2NVQ - chains A and I of the 13 polymer chains in the assembly; structure by X-ray diffraction, 2.90 A resolution.

# Chain A
Protein: DNA-directed RNA polymerase II largest subunit
Organism: Saccharomyces cerevisiae
Notes: EC 2.7.7.6
UniProtKB: P04050 (RPB1_YEAST); residue numbers follow UniProt; this construct covers 1-1733
Chain sequence (1733 residues; each row starts with the number of its first residue):
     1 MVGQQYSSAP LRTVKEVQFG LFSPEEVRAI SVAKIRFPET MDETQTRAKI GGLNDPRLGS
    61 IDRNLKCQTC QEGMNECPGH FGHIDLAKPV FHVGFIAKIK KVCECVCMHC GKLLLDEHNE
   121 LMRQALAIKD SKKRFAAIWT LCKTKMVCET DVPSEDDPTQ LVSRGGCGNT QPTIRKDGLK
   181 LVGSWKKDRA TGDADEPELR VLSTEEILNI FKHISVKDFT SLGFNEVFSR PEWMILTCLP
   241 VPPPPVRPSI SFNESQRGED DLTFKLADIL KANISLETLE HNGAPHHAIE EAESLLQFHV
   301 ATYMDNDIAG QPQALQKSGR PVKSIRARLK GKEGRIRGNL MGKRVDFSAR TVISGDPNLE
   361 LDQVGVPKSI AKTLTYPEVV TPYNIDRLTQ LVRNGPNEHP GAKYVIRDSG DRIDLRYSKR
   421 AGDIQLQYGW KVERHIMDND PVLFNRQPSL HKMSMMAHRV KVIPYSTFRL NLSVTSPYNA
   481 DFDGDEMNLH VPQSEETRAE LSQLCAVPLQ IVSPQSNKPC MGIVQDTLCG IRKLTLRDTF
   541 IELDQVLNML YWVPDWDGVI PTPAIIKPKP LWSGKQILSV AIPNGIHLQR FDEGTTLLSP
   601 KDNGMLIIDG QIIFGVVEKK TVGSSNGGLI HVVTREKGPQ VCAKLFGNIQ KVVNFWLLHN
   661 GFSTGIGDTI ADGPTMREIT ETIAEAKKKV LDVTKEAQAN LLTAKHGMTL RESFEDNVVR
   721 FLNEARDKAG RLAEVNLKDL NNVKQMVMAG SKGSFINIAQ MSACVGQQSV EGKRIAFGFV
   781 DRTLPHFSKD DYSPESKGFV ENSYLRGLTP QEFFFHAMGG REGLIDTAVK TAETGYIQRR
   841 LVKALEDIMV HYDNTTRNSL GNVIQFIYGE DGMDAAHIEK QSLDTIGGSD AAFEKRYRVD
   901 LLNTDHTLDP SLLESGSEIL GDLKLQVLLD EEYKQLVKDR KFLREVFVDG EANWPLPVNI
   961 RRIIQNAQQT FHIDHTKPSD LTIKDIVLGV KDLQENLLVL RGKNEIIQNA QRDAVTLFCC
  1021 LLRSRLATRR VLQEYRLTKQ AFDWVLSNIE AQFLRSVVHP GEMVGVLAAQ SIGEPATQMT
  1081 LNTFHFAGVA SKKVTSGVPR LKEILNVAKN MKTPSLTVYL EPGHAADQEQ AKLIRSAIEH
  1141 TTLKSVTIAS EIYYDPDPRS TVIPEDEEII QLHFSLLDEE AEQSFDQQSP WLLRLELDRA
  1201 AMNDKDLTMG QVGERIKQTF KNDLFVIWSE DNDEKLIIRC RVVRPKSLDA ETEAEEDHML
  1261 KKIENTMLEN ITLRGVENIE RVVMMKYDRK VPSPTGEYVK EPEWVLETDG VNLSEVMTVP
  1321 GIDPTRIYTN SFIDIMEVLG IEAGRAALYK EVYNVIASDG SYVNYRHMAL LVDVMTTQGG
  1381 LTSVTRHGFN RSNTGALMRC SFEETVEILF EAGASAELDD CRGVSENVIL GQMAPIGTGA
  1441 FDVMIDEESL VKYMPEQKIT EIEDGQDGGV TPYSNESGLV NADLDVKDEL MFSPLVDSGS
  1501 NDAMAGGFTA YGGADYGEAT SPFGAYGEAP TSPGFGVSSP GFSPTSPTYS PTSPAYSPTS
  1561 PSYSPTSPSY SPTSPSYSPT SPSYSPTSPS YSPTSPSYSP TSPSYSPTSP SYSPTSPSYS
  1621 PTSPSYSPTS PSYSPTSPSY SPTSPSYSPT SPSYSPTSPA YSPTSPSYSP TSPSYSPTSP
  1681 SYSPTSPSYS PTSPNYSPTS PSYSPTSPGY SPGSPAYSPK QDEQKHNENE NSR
Not modelled in the structure: 1-2, 155-160, 187-198, 1177-1186, 1244-1253, 1446-1733
Curated features (UniProtKB/Swiss-Prot):
  - region: Pro-248 to Asp-260 (Lid loop), Asn-306 to Lys-323 (Rudder loop), Pro-810 to Glu-822 (Bridging helix)
  - binding site (Zn(2+)): Cys-67, Cys-70, Cys-77, His-80, Cys-107, Cys-110, Cys-148, Cys-167
  - binding site (Mg(2+)): Asp-481, Asp-483, Asp-485
  - modified residue: Thr-1471 (Phosphothreonine)
  - cross-link (Glycyl lysine isopeptide (Lys-Gly)): Lys-695 (interchain with G-Cter in ubiquitin), Lys-1246 (interchain with G-Cter in ubiquitin), Lys-1350 (interchain with G-Cter in ubiquitin)
  - natural variant: Ser-1653 to Pro-1659 (deletion: In strain: A364A)
  - mutagenesis: Lys-1246 (K1246R: Impairs ubiquitination during transcription stress)
Metal / ion sites: Zn2+ site 1: Cys-67, Cys-70, Cys-77, His-80; Zn2+ site 2: Cys-107, Cys-110, Cys-148, Cys-167; Mg2+: Asp-483, Asp-485
Residues lining bound ligands: deoxyuridine-5'-triphosphate (DUT): Arg-446, Asp-481, Asp-483, Asp-485, Lys-752
From the paper describing this entry:
  - catalytic residues: His-1085 (proposed by the authors, not directly observed)
  - mutagenesis - R446A: abolished growth

# Chain I
Protein: DNA-directed RNA polymerase II subunit 9
Organism: Saccharomyces cerevisiae
Notes: EC 2.7.7.6
UniProtKB: P27999 (RPB9_YEAST); numbering as in UniProt (aligned over 1-122)
Chain sequence (122 residues; numbered 1 to 122; the number before each row is that of its first residue):
     1 MTTFRFCRDC NNMLYPREDK ENNRLLFECR TCSYVEEAGS PLVYRHELIT NIGETAGVVQ
    61 DIGSDPTLPR SDRECPKCHS RENVFFQSQQ RRKDTSMVLF FVCLSCSHIF TSDQKNKRTQ
   121 FS
Not modelled in the structure: 1, 121-122
Curated features (UniProtKB/Swiss-Prot):
  - zinc finger: Cys-7 to Cys-32 (C4-type), Ser-71 to Thr-111 (TFIIS-type)
  - binding site (Zn(2+)): Cys-7, Cys-10, Cys-29, Cys-32, Cys-75, Cys-78, Cys-103, Cys-106
  - modified residue: Ser-40 (Phosphoserine)
Metal / ion sites: Zn2+ site 1: Cys-7, Cys-10, Cys-29, Cys-32; Zn2+ site 2: Cys-75, Cys-78, Cys-103, Cys-106

# Interface between chain A and chain I
Residue-residue contacts - 62 pairs, chain A then chain I:
  Ala-697(A) / Met-97(I)
  Gln-698(A) / Met-97(I)
  Gln-698(A) / Val-98(I)
  Gln-698(A) / Leu-99(I)
  Gln-698(A) / Ser-112(I)  hydrogen bond (backbone-side chain)
  Ala-699(A) / Ser-112(I)
  Ala-699(A) / Gln-114(I)  hydrogen bond (backbone-backbone)
  Asn-700(A) / Ser-96(I)
  Asn-700(A) / Val-98(I)
  Asn-700(A) / Asp-113(I)
  Asn-700(A) / Lys-115(I)
  Asn-700(A) / Asn-116(I)  hydrogen bond
  Leu-701(A) / Gln-114(I)
  Thr-709(A) / Lys-93(I)
  Thr-709(A) / Asp-94(I)
  Arg-711(A) / Gln-87(I)  hydrogen bond
  Arg-711(A) / Lys-93(I)
  Arg-711(A) / Thr-95(I)  hydrogen bond (side chain-backbone)
  Arg-711(A) / Ser-96(I)  hydrogen bond (side chain-backbone)
  Arg-711(A) / Met-97(I)
  Phe-714(A) / Met-97(I)  hydrophobic
  Asp-781(A) / Arg-91(I)  salt bridge
  Arg-782(A) / Thr-67(I)
  Ser-788(A) / Thr-67(I)
  Ser-788(A) / Pro-69(I)
  Lys-789(A) / Thr-67(I)  hydrogen bond (backbone-backbone)
  Lys-789(A) / Pro-69(I)
  Asp-790(A) / Phe-86(I)
  Asp-790(A) / Gln-87(I)  hydrogen bond (side chain-backbone)
  Asp-790(A) / Arg-91(I)  salt bridge
  Tyr-792(A) / Gln-87(I)  hydrogen bond
  Thr-1147(A) / Leu-48(I)
  Ile-1148(A) / Glu-47(I)
  Ile-1148(A) / Leu-48(I)  hydrogen bond (backbone-backbone)
  Ile-1148(A) / Ile-49(I)  hydrogen bond (backbone-backbone)
  Ala-1149(A) / Arg-45(I)
  Ala-1149(A) / Glu-47(I)
  Ser-1150(A) / Arg-45(I)
  Ser-1150(A) / His-46(I)  hydrogen bond (backbone-backbone)
  Glu-1151(A) / Leu-42(I)
  Glu-1151(A) / Tyr-44(I)
  Glu-1151(A) / Arg-45(I)  salt bridge
  Ile-1152(A) / Leu-42(I)
  Ile-1152(A) / Val-43(I)  hydrogen bond (backbone-backbone)
  Ile-1152(A) / Tyr-44(I)  hydrogen bond (backbone-backbone)
  Tyr-1153(A) / Pro-41(I)
  Tyr-1153(A) / Leu-42(I)  hydrophobic
  Tyr-1154(A) / Glu-18(I)  hydrogen bond
  Tyr-1154(A) / Asn-23(I)
  Tyr-1154(A) / Arg-24(I)
  Tyr-1154(A) / Leu-25(I)  hydrophobic
  Tyr-1154(A) / Pro-41(I)  hydrogen bond (backbone-backbone)
  Val-1162(A) / Pro-41(I)  hydrophobic
  Pro-1190(A) / Glu-18(I)
  Trp-1191(A) / Leu-25(I)  hydrophobic
  Trp-1191(A) / Val-43(I)  hydrophobic
  Asp-1198(A) / Ile-49(I)
  Asp-1257(A) / Pro-16(I)
  Asp-1257(A) / Val-43(I)
  Lys-1261(A) / Tyr-44(I)
  Glu-1264(A) / Tyr-44(I)  hydrogen bond
  Glu-1264(A) / His-46(I)
Interface residues without a listed pair, chain A (32 interface residues in all): Lys-1144, Pro-1156, Leu-1268
Interface residues without a listed pair, chain I (34 interface residues in all): Asp-65, Phe-85, Gln-89

# Overview
The interface between chain A and chain I involves 32 residues on one side and 34 on the other, with 17
hydrogen bonds and 3 salt bridges. Among the polar pairs are Asp-781(A)/Arg-91(I), Asp-790(A)/Arg-91(I) and
Glu-1151(A)/Arg-45(I). Bound to chain A: deoxyuridine-5'-triphosphate. The paper reports the catalytic residue
His-1085(A); R446A of chain A abolishes growth.
Chain A is DNA-directed RNA polymerase II largest subunit and chain I is DNA-directed RNA polymerase II
subunit 9, both from Saccharomyces cerevisiae; the structure, RNA Polymerase II Elongation Complex in 150 mM
Mg+2 with 2'dUTP, was determined by X-ray diffraction together with 2E2H, 2E2I, 2E2J, 2NVT, 2NVX, 2NVY, 2NVZ
and 2YU9 from the same study.
